Entry 8XAL (electron microscopy, 3.20 A resolution); this record covers chains B and J of the 5 polymer chains in the assembly.

== Chain B ==
Protein: Spike glycoprotein
From: Severe acute respiratory syndrome coronavirus 2
Reference sequence: P0DTC2 (SPIKE_SARS2); aligned to UniProt positions 1-1203 over residues 1-1203 (the alignment contains insertions or deletions, so no single offset holds)
Chain sequence (1278 residues; each row starts with the number of its first residue):
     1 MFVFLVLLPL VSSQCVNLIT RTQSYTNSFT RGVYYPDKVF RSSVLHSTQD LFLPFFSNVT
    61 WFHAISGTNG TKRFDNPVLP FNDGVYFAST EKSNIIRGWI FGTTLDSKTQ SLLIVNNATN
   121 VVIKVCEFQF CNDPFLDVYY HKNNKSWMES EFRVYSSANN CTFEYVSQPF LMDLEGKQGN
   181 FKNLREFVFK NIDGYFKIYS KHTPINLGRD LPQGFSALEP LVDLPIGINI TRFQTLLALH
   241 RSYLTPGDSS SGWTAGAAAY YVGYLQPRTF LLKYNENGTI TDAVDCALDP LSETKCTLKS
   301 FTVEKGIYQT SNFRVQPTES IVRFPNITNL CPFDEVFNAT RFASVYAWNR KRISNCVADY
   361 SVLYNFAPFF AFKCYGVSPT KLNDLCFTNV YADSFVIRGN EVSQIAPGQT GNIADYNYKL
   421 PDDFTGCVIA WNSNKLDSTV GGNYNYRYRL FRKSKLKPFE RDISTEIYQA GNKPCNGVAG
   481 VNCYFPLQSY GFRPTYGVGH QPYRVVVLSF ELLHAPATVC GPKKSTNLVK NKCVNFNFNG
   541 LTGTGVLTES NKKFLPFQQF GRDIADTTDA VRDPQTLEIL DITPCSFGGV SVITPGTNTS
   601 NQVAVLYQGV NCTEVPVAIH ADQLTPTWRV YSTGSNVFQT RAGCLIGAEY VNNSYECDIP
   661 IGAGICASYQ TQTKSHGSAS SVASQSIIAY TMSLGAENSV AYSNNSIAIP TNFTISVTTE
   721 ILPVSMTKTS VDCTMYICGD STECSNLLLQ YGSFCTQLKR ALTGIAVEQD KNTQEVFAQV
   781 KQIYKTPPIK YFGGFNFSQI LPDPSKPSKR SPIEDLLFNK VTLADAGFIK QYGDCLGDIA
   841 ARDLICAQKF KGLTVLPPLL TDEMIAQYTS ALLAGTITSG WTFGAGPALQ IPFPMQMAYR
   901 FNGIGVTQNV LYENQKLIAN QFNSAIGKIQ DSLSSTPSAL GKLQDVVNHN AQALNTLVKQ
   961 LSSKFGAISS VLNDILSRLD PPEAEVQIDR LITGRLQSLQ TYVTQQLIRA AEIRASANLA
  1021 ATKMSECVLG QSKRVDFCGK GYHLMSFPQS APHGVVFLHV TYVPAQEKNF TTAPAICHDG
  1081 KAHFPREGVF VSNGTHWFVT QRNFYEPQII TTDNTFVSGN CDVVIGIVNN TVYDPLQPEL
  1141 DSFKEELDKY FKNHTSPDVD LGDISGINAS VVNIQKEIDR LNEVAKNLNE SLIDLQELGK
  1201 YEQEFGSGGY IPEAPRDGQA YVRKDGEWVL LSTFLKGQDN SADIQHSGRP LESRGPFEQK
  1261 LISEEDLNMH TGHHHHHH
Unresolved in the structure: 1-13, 1143-1278
Sequence notes: engineered mutation Ile19 (Thr in P0DTC2), Ser24 (Leu in P0DTC2), Asp137 (Gly142 in P0DTC2), Gly208 (Val213 in P0DTC2), Asp334 (Gly339 in P0DTC2), Phe366 (Ser371 in P0DTC2), Pro368 (Ser373 in P0DTC2), Phe370 (Ser375 in P0DTC2), Ala371 (Thr376 in P0DTC2), Asn400 (Asp405 in P0DTC2), Ser403 (Arg408 in P0DTC2), Asn412 (Lys417 in P0DTC2), Lys435 (Asn440 in P0DTC2), Thr439 (Lys444 in P0DTC2), Arg447 (Leu452 in P0DTC2), Lys455 (Asn460 in P0DTC2), Asn472 (Ser477 in P0DTC2), Lys473 (Thr478 in P0DTC2), Ala479 (Glu484 in P0DTC2), Val481 (Phe486 in P0DTC2), Arg493 (Gln498 in P0DTC2), Tyr496 (Asn501 in P0DTC2), His500 (Tyr505 in P0DTC2), Gly609 (Asp614 in P0DTC2), Tyr650 (His655 in P0DTC2), Lys674 (Asn679 in P0DTC2), His676 (Pro681 in P0DTC2), Gly677 (Arg682 in P0DTC2), Ser678 (Arg683 in P0DTC2), Ser680 (Arg685 in P0DTC2), Lys759 (Asn764 in P0DTC2), Tyr791 (Asp796 in P0DTC2), Pro812 (Phe817 in P0DTC2), Lys851 (Asn856 in P0DTC2), Pro887 (Ala892 in P0DTC2), Pro894 (Ala899 in P0DTC2), Pro937 (Ala942 in P0DTC2), His949 (Gln954 in P0DTC2), Lys964 (Asn969 in P0DTC2), Pro981 (Lys986 in P0DTC2), Pro982 (Val987 in P0DTC2); expression tag (1204-1278)
UniProt features mapped onto this chain:
  - region: Asp1163, Ser1170, Asn1173, Asn1187, Glu1202 (Heptad repeat 2)
  - glycosylation (N-linked (GlcNAc...) asparagine): Asn17 (complex), Asn1173 (complex)
Cystine bridges: Cys15-Cys131, Cys126-Cys161, Cys286-Cys296, Cys331-Cys356, Cys374-Cys427, Cys386-Cys520, Cys475-Cys483, Cys533-Cys585, Cys612-Cys644, Cys657-Cys666, Cys733-Cys755, Cys738-Cys744, Cys1027-Cys1038, Cys1077-Cys1121
Covalently attached groups: N-acetylglucosamine (NAG) linked to Asn704, Asn712, Asn1069, Asn1093, Asn1129
Small-molecule neighbours:
  - N-acetylglucosamine (NAG; 2-acetamido-2-deoxy-beta-D-glucopyranose), molecule 1: Gln23, Tyr25, Asn58
  - N-acetylglucosamine (NAG), molecule 2: Asn326, Ile327, Thr328, Gln575
  - N-acetylglucosamine (NAG), molecule 3: Asn551, Lys552, Lys553

== Chain J ==
Protein: Angiotensin-converting enzyme 2, Green fluorescent protein (Fragment)
From: Homo sapiens
Reference sequence: chimeric construct of Q9BYF1, A0A059PIQ0: residues 1-615 from Q9BYF1 (ACE2_HUMAN) positions 1-615 (same numbers); residues 626-861 from A0A059PIQ0 positions 3-238 (UniProt number = residue number - 623)
Chain sequence (861 residues; each row starts with the number of its first residue):
     1 MSSSSWLLLS LVAVTAAQST IEEQAKTFLD KFNHEAEDLF YQSSLASWNY NTNITEENVQ
    61 NMNNAGDKWS AFLKEQSTLA QMYPLQEIQN LTVKLQLQAL QQNGSSVLSE DKSKRLNTIL
   121 NTMSTIYSTG KVCNPDNPQE CLLLEPGLNE IMANSLDYNE RLWAWESWRS EVGKQLRPLY
   181 EEYVVLKNEM ARANHYEDYG DYWRGDYEVN GVDGYDYSRG QLIEDVEHTF EEIKPLYEHL
   241 HAYVRAKLMN AYPSYISPIG CLPAHLLGDM WGRFWTNLYS LTVPFGQKPN IDVTDAMVDQ
   301 AWDAQRIFKE AEKFFVSVGL PNMTQGFWEN SMLTDPGNVQ KAVCHPTAWD LGKGDFRILM
   361 CTKVTMDDFL TAHHEMGHIQ YDMAYAAQPF LLRNGANEGF HEAVGEIMSL SAATPKHLKS
   421 IGLLSPDFQE DNETEINFLL KQALTIVGTL PFTYMLEKWR WMVFKGEIPK DQWMKKWWEM
   481 KREIVGVVEP VPHDETYCDP ASLFHVSNDY SFIRYYTRTL YQFQFQEALC QAAKHEGPLH
   541 KCDISNSTEA GQKLFNMLRL GKSEPWTLAL ENVVGAKNMN VRPLLNYFEP LFTWLKDQNK
   601 NSFVGWSTDW SPYADGSGGS GSGGSKGEEL FTGVVPILVE LDGDVNGHKF SVRGEGEGDA
   661 TNGKLTLKFI CTTGKLPVPW PTLVTTLTYG VQCFSRYPDH MKRHDFFKSA MPEGYVQERT
   721 ISFKDDGTYK TRAEVKFEGD TLVNRIELKG IDFKEDGNIL GHKLEYNFNS HNVYITADKQ
   781 KNGIKANFKI RHNVEDGSVQ LADHYQQNTP IGDGPVLLPD NHYLSTQSVL SKDPNEKRDH
   841 MVLLEFVTAA GITHGMDELY K
Unresolved in the structure: 1-18, 615-861
Sequence notes: linker (616-625); conflict Arg653 (Ser30 in A0A059PIQ0), Ser695 (Ala72 in A0A059PIQ0), Arg703 (Gln80 in A0A059PIQ0), Val829 (Ala206 in A0A059PIQ0)
UniProt features mapped onto this chain:
  - region (Interaction with SARS-CoV spike glycoprotein): Asp30 to Tyr41, Met82 to Pro84, Lys353 to Arg357
  - active site: Glu375 (Proton acceptor), His505 (Proton donor)
  - binding site (chloride): Arg169, Trp477, Lys481
  - binding site (substrate): Arg273, His345, Pro346, Tyr515
  - binding site (Zn(2+)): His374, His378, Glu402
  - glycosylation (N-linked (GlcNAc...) asparagine): Asn53, Asn90, Asn103, Asn322, Asn432, Asn546
Cystine bridges: Cys133-Cys141, Cys344-Cys361, Cys530-Cys542

== How chain B and chain J interact ==
Pairs across the interface - 27 pairs, chain B then chain J:
  Asn400(B) with Tyr50(J), hydrogen bond
  Ser403(B) with Gln60(J)
  Gln404(B) with Tyr50(J), hydrogen bond
  Gln409(B) with Glu57(J), hydrogen bond
  Asn412(B) with Asn53(J), hydrogen bond
  Tyr416(B) with Asn53(J)
  Phe451(B) with Thr52(J); Asn53(J)
  Ala479(B) with Thr334(J)
  Gly480(B) with Thr334(J); Asp335(J)
  Val481(B) with Asp335(J)
  Tyr484(B) with Val339(J)
  Arg493(B) with Asp38(J), salt bridge; Tyr41(J)
  Thr495(B) with His34(J); Glu35(J); Asp38(J), hydrogen bond; Leu39(J)
  Tyr496(B) with Asp38(J), hydrogen bond (backbone-side chain); Tyr41(J); Gln42(J); Leu45(J)
  Gly497(B) with Gln42(J)
  Val498(B) with Lys68(J)
  Gly499(B) with Asn61(J)
  His500(B) with Gln42(J), hydrogen bond
Also at the interface, not in a pair above, chain B (23 interface residues in all): Phe369, Tyr448, Leu450, Asn482, Tyr490
Also at the interface, not in a pair above, chain J (21 interface residues in all): Lys31, Asn49, Asn64, Leu351

== Summary ==
23 residues of chain B face 21 of chain J across their interface, with 7 hydrogen bonds and 1 salt bridge.
Polar contacts include Arg493(B)-Asp38(J), Asn400(B)-Tyr50(J) and Gln404(B)-Tyr50(J). Bound to chain B: 3
copies of N-acetylglucosamine.
Chain B is Spike glycoprotein (Severe acute respiratory syndrome coronavirus 2) and chain J is
Angiotensin-converting enzyme 2, Green fluorescent protein (Fragment) (Homo sapiens); the structure, Cryo-EM
structure of SARS-CoV-2 S-BQ.1 in complex with ACE2, was determined by electron microscopy (same publication
as 8XBF).
